Entry 5EIE (X-ray diffraction, 2.10 A resolution); this record covers chains A and B.

# Chain A (and B)
Molecule: Acetylcholinesterase
Source organism: Mus musculus
Notes: EC 3.1.1.7; chain B of this document is another copy of the same molecule, construct and numbering; everything in this record applies to it too
UniProtKB: P21836 (ACES_MOUSE); residues 1-543 here correspond to UniProt positions 32-574 (UniProt number = residue number + 31)
Chain sequence (543 residues; each row starts with the number of its first residue):
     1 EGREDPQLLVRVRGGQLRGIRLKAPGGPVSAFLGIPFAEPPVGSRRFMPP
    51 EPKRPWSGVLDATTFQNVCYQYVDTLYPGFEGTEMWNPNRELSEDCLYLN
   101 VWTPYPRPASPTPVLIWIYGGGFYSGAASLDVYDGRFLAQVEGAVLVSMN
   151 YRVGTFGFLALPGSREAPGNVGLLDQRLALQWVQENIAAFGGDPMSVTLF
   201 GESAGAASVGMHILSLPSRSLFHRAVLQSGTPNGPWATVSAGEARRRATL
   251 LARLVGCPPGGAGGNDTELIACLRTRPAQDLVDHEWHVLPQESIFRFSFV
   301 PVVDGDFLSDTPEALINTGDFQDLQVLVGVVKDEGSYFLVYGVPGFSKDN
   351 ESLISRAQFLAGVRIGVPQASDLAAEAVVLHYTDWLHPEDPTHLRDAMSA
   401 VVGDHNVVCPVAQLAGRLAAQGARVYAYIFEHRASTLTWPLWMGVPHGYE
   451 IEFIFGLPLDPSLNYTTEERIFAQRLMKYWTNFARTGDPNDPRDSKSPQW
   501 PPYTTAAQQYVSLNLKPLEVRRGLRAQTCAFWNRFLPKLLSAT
Not modelled in the structure: 260-264 (chain B: 1-2, 259-263)
Disulfides: Cys69-Cys96, Cys257-Cys272, Cys409-Cys529
Glycans and other covalent adducts: glycan linked to Asn350; N-acetylglucosamine (NAG) linked to Asn464
Ligand contacts:
  - 2,5,8,11,14,17,20,23-octaoxapentacosan-25-ol (7PG): Ala377, Leu380, His381, Gln527, Ala530, Phe531, Phe535
  - TZ2 (N-(2-azidoethyl)-1,2,3,4-tetrahydroacridin-9-amine): Gly82, Trp86, Gly120, Gly121, Gly122, Tyr124, Ser125, Tyr133, Glu202, Ser203, Phe297, Tyr337, Phe338, Trp439, His447, Gly448, Tyr449
Swiss-Prot annotation at these positions:
  - active site: Ser203 (Acyl-ester intermediate), Glu334 (Charge relay system), His447 (Charge relay system)
  - glycosylation (N-linked (GlcNAc...) asparagine): Asn265, Asn350, Asn464

# Interface between chain A and chain B
Contacting residue pairs (39):
  Leu373(A) with Phe535(B), hydrophobic; Lys538(B); Leu539(B), hydrophobic
  Glu376(A) with Lys538(B), salt bridge
  Ala377(A) with Phe535(B), hydrophobic
  Leu380(A) with Phe535(B), hydrophobic
  His381(A) with Gln527(B)
  Thr383(A) with Gln527(B), hydrogen bond (backbone-side chain)
  Asp384(A) with Gln527(B)
  Trp385(A) with Gln508(B), hydrogen bond (backbone-side chain); Ala526(B); Gln527(B), hydrogen bond (backbone-side chain); Ala530(B); Arg534(B)
  Leu386(A) with Ala506(B); Ala507(B); Gln508(B); Arg522(B); Gly523(B)
  His387(A) with Arg522(B)
  Gln508(A) with Trp385(B), hydrogen bond (side chain-backbone); Leu386(B)
  Arg522(A) with Leu386(B)
  Gly523(A) with Leu386(B)
  Ala526(A) with Trp385(B)
  Gln527(A) with His381(B); Thr383(B), hydrogen bond (side chain-backbone); Asp384(B); Trp385(B), hydrogen bond (side chain-backbone)
  Ala530(A) with Trp385(B)
  Arg534(A) with Leu380(B); Trp385(B)
  Phe535(A) with Ala377(B), hydrophobic; Leu380(B), hydrophobic; Phe535(B), hydrophobic
  Lys538(A) with Leu373(B); Glu376(B), salt bridge
  Leu539(A) with Leu373(B), hydrophobic; Leu539(B), hydrophobic
Interface residues without a listed pair, chain A (23 interface residues in all): Ala506, Ala507, Ala542

# In short
Chain A and chain B form an interface of 23 and 21 residues respectively, with 6 hydrogen bonds and 2 salt
bridges. Polar pairs include Glu376(A)-Lys538(B), Thr383(A)-Gln527(B) and Trp385(A)-Gln508(B). Chain A binds
compound TZ2 and 2,5,8,11,14,17,20,23-octaoxapentacosan-25-ol. N-acetylglucosamine is covalently linked to
Asn464(A).
Both chains are Acetylcholinesterase (Mus musculus). Entry 5EIE (mAChE-TZ2 complex) was determined by X-ray
diffraction (same publication as 5EHN, 5EHQ, 5EHZ, 5EIA and 5EIH).
